PDB entry 7L70 | electron microscopy, 2.80 A resolution | chains G and H of the 10 polymer chains in the assembly

Chain G (and H):
Name: Translation initiation factor eIF-2B subunit alpha
From: Homo sapiens
Notes: chain H of this document is another copy of the same molecule, construct and numbering; everything in this record applies to it too
UniProt: Q14232 (EI2BA_HUMAN); numbering as in UniProt (aligned over 2-305)
Amino-acid sequence (322 residues; row label = number of the first residue in the row; numbers below 1 keep their minus sign (Met-16 is residue -16)):
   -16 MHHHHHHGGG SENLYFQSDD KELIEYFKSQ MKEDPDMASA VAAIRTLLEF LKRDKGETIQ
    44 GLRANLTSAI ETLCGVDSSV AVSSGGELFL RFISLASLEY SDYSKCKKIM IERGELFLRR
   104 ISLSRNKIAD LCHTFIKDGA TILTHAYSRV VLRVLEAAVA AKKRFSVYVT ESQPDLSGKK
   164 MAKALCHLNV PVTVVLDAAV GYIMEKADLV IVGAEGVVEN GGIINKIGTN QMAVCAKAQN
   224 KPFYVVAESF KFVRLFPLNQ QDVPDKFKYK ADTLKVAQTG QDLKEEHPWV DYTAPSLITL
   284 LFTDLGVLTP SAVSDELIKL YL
Unresolved in the structure: -16 to 8, 37-42, 78-86, 253-269 (chain H: -16 to 3, 37-42, 78-90, 253-269)
Differences from the reference sequence: initiating methionine (-16); expression tag (-15 to 1)

Chain G / chain H interface:
Contacting residue pairs (42; chain G residue first):
  Glu154(G) - Gln156(H)
  Gln156(G) - Glu154(H)
  Gln156(G) - Gln156(H)  hydrogen bond
  Pro157(G) - Leu179(H)  hydrophobic
  Val177(G) - His270(H)
  Leu179(G) - Pro157(H)  hydrophobic
  Leu179(G) - His270(H)
  Asp180(G) - Ala181(H)
  Asp180(G) - Gln214(H)
  Ala181(G) - Asp180(H)
  Ala181(G) - Ile210(H)
  Ala181(G) - Gly211(H)
  Ala181(G) - Gln214(H)
  Ala182(G) - Ile210(H)  hydrophobic
  Val183(G) - Gln214(H)
  Tyr185(G) - Ile210(H)  hydrophobic
  Tyr185(G) - Gln243(H)
  Tyr185(G) - Lys251(H)  hydrogen bond
  Tyr185(G) - Pro271(H)  hydrophobic
  Glu188(G) - Asn242(H)
  Glu188(G) - Gln243(H)  hydrogen bond (side chain-backbone)
  Glu188(G) - Gln244(H)
  Lys189(G) - Gln244(H)
  Ile210(G) - Ala181(H)
  Ile210(G) - Ala182(H)  hydrophobic
  Ile210(G) - Tyr185(H)  hydrophobic
  Gly211(G) - Ala181(H)
  Asn213(G) - Gly184(H)
  Gln214(G) - Ala181(H)
  Gln214(G) - Val183(H)
  Gln214(G) - Gln214(H)
  Val217(G) - Val217(H)  hydrophobic
  Cys218(G) - Gln214(H)
  Asn242(G) - Glu188(H)  hydrogen bond
  Gln243(G) - Tyr185(H)
  Gln243(G) - Glu188(H)  hydrogen bond (backbone-side chain)
  Gln244(G) - Tyr185(H)  hydrogen bond
  Gln244(G) - Glu188(H)  hydrogen bond (backbone-side chain)
  Gln244(G) - Lys189(H)  hydrogen bond
  Lys251(G) - Tyr185(H)  hydrogen bond
  His270(G) - Val177(H)
  His270(G) - Leu179(H)
Other interface residues (no listed pair), chain G (29 interface residues in all): Val178, Gly184, Ala221, Pro271, Val273, Asp274
Other interface residues (no listed pair), chain H (27 interface residues in all): Val178, Asn213, Cys218, Ala221

Summary:
Chain G and chain H form an interface of 29 and 27 residues respectively; the contacts include 9 hydrogen
bonds. Among the polar pairs are Gln156(G)-Gln156(H), Tyr185(G)-Lys251(H) and Glu188(G)-Gln243(H).
Chain G and chain H are both Translation initiation factor eIF-2B subunit alpha (Homo sapiens); the structure,
The eukaryotic translation initiation factor 2B from Homo sapiens in its apo form, was determined by electron
microscopy, deposited together with 7L7G.
